7TXU - chains A and B of the 12 polymer chains in the assembly; structure by electron microscopy, 2.60 A resolution.

[Chain A (and B)]
Protein: Cyanophycin synthase
From: Synechocystis sp. PCC 6714
Notes: EC 6.3.2.29, 6.3.2.30; chain B of this document is another copy of the same molecule, construct and numbering; everything in this record applies to it too
UniProt: A0A068N621 (A0A068N621_SYNY4); residues 1-873 here = UniProt positions 1-873
Amino-acid sequence (879 residues; numbered 1 to 879; the number before each row is that of its first residue):
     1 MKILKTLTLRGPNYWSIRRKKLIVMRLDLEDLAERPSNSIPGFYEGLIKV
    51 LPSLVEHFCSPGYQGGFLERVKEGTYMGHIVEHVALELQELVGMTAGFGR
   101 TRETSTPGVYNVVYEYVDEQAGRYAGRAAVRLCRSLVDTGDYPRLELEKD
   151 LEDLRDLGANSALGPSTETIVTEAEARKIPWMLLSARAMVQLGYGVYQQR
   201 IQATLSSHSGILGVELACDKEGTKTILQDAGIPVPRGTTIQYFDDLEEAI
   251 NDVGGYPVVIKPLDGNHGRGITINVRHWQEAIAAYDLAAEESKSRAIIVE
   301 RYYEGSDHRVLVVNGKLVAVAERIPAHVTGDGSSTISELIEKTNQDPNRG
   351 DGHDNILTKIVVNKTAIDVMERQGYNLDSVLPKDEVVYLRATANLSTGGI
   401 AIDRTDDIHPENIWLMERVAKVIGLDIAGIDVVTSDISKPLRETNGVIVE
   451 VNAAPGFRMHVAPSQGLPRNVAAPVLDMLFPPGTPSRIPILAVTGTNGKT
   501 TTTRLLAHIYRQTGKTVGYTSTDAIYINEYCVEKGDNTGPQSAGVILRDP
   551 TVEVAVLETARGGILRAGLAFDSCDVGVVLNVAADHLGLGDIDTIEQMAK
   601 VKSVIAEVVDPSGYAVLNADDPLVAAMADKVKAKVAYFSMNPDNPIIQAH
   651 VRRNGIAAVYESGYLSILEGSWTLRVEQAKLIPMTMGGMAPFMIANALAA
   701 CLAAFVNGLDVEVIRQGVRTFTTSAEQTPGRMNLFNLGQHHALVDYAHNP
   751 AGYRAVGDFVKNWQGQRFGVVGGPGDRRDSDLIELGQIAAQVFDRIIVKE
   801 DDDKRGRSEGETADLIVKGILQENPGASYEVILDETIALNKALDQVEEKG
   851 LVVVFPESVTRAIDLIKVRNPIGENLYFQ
Disordered / not traced: 294-296, 873-879
Sequence notes: expression tag (874-879)
Metal / ion sites: Zn2+: C59, H79, H83; Mg2+ site 1: D431, E450 (together with ATP); Mg2+ site 2: T500, T522, E558 (together with ATP)
Small-molecule neighbours:
  - ATP (adenosine-5'-triphosphate), molecule 1: K220, P235, V259, K261, H267, G268, I271, I273, E300, R301, Y302, Y303, D307, T392, V433, V449, E450
  - ATP, molecule 2: T496, N497, G498, K499, T500, T501, T522, E558, N581, F692, N696, G730, R731, D745, Y746, A751, G752, A755, V756
What the authors report for this chain:
  - catalytic residues: E82 (proposed by the authors, not directly observed)
  - mutagenesis - R100A: unchanged catalytic activity (primer-independent activity)
  - mutagenesis - E82Q: abolished catalytic activity on (beta-Asp-Arg)8-NH2
  - mutagenesis - H57A, C59A, R70A, H79A, W672A: decreased catalytic activity (primer-independent activity)
  - mutagenesis - H57A, C59A, R70A, H79A, E82Q, R100A, W672A: unchanged catalytic activity (primer-dependent activity)

[Chain A / chain B interface]
Pairs across the interface (46; chain A residue first):
  S185(A) - T225(B)
  S185(A) - I226(B)
  S185(A) - D229(B)
  A186(A) - I226(B)  hydrophobic
  R187(A) - E215(B)  salt bridge
  R187(A) - D219(B)  salt bridge
  R200(A) - V422(B)  hydrogen bond (side chain-backbone)
  R200(A) - I423(B)
  Q202(A) - L212(B)
  S209(A) - G210(B)
  S209(A) - I211(B)  hydrogen bond (backbone-backbone)
  G210(A) - S209(B)
  I211(A) - S209(B)  hydrogen bond (backbone-backbone)
  I211(A) - V214(B)  hydrophobic
  L212(A) - Q202(B)
  L212(A) - S206(B)
  V214(A) - I211(B)  hydrophobic
  E215(A) - R187(B)  salt bridge
  D219(A) - R187(B)  salt bridge
  T225(A) - S185(B)
  I226(A) - S185(B)
  I226(A) - A186(B)  hydrophobic
  D229(A) - S185(B)  hydrogen bond
  D229(A) - V545(B)
  D229(A) - R548(B)
  A230(A) - V532(B)
  G231(A) - V532(B)
  G231(A) - E533(B)
  P410(A) - Y530(B)
  E411(A) - Y530(B)
  W414(A) - Y530(B)  hydrophobic
  W414(A) - V532(B)  hydrophobic
  R418(A) - V532(B)
  R418(A) - D549(B)  salt bridge
  K421(A) - P550(B)
  K421(A) - T551(B)
  V422(A) - R200(B)  hydrogen bond (backbone-side chain)
  I423(A) - R200(B)
  Y530(A) - P410(B)
  Y530(A) - E411(B)
  Y530(A) - W414(B)  hydrophobic
  V532(A) - A230(B)
  V532(A) - G231(B)
  V532(A) - R418(B)
  D549(A) - R418(B)  salt bridge
  T551(A) - K421(B)
Other interface residues (no listed pair), chain A (39 interface residues in all): M189, L205, S206, S207, L216, G222, I527, E533, V545, R548, P550
Other interface residues (no listed pair), chain B (40 interface residues in all): M189, I201, L205, S207, L216, G222, I527

[In short]
Chain A and chain B form an interface of 39 and 40 residues respectively; the contacts include 5 hydrogen
bonds and 6 salt bridges. Among the polar pairs are R187(A)-E215(B), R187(A)-D219(B) and R418(A)-D549(B). The
paper reports the catalytic residue E82(A); H57A, C59A and R70A of chain A, among others, reduce catalytic
activity (primer-independent activity); 7 substitutions were tested in all.
Both chains are Cyanophycin synthase (Synechocystis sp. PCC 6714). Entry 7TXU (Cyanophycin synthetase 1 from
Synechocystis sp. UTEX2470 with ATP and 16x(Asp-Arg)) was determined by electron microscopy, deposited
together with 7TXV.
